Entry 2XMR (X-ray diffraction, 2.00 A resolution); this record covers chain A.

== Chain A ==
Molecule: Protein NDRG2
Source organism: Homo sapiens
Notes: fragment: alpha-beta hydrolase domain, residues 24-304
UniProt: Q9UN36 (NDRG2_HUMAN); residue numbers follow UniProt; this construct covers 24-304
Amino-acid sequence (281 residues; each row starts with the number of its first residue):
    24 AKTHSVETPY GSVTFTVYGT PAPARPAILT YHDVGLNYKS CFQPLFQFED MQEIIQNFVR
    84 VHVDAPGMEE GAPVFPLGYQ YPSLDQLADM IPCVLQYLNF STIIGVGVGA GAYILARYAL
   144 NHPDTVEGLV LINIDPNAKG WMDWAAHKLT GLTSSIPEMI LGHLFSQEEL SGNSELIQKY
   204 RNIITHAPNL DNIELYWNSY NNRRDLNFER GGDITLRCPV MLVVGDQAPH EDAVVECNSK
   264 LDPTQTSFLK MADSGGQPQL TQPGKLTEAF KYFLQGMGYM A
Construct notes: engineered mutation A45 (Lys in Q9UN36), A47 (Lys in Q9UN36)
Bound ions: Ca2+: A47, Y302 (shared with 2 residues of chain C)
Reported in the primary citation:
  - mutagenesis - L172D: abolished signaling (TCF/LEF activity)

== Overview ==
The Ca2+ site is built by A47 and Y302. From the paper: L172D abolishes signaling (TCF/LEF activity).
Chain A is Protein NDRG2 (Homo sapiens); the structure, Crystal structure of human NDRG2 protein provides
insight into its role as a tumor suppressor, was determined by X-ray diffraction, deposited together with
2XMQ, 2XMS and 2QMQ.
